5HLT - chains A and D of the 3 polymer chains in the assembly; structure by X-ray diffraction, 2.67 A resolution.

Chain A:
Name: Restriction endonuclease R.BpuJI
Organism: Bacillus pumilus
UniProt: A3FMN7 (A3FMN7_BACPU); residue numbers follow UniProt; this construct covers 1-285
Sequence (288 residues; numbered -2 to 285; the number before each row is that of its first residue; numbers below 1 keep their minus sign (Gly-2 is residue -2)):
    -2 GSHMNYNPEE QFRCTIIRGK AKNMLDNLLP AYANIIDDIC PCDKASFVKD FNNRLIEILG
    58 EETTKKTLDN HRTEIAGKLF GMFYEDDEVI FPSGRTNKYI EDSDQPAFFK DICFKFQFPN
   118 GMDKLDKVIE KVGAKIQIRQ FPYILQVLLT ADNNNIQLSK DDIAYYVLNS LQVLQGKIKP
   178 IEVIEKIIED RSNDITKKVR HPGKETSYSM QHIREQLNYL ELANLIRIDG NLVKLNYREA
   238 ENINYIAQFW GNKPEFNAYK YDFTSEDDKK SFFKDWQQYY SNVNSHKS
Disordered / not traced: -2 to 1, 280-285
Construct notes: expression tag (-2 to 0)

Chain D:
Molecule: 12-nt DNA strand
Sequence (12 nucleotides; each row starts with the number of its first residue):
   201 TCCACGGGTA XC
Modified residues: YPE (4-[8-(4-hydroxybut-1-yn-1-yl)pyren-1-yl]but-3-yn-1-yl dihydrogen phosphate) at position 211

How chain A and chain D interact:
Residue-residue contacts (27):
  Arg15(A) - DA204(D)  base contact
  Gly16(A) - DA204(D)  base contact
  Lys17(A) - DA204(D)  phosphate contact
  Lys17(A) - DC205(D)  phosphate contact
  Lys17(A) - DG206(D)  hydrogen bond to the base
  Ala18(A) - DA204(D)  phosphate contact
  Lys19(A) - DC203(D)  salt bridge to the phosphate
  Lys19(A) - DA204(D)  hydrogen bond to the phosphate
  Asn20(A) - DC203(D)  hydrogen bond to the phosphate
  Asn20(A) - DA204(D)  hydrogen bond to the phosphate
  Thr61(A) - DG206(D)  hydrogen bond to the phosphate
  Lys63(A) - DG207(D)  hydrogen bond to the base
  Lys63(A) - DG208(D)  hydrogen bond to the base
  Thr64(A) - DC205(D)  phosphate contact
  Thr64(A) - DG206(D)  hydrogen bond to the phosphate
  Asn67(A) - DG206(D)  hydrogen bond to the base
  Asn67(A) - DG207(D)  hydrogen bond to the base
  His68(A) - DC205(D)  salt bridge to the phosphate
  Asp123(A) - DA210(D)  sugar contact
  Asp123(A) - YPE_211(D)
  Lys157(A) - DC202(D)  salt bridge to the phosphate
  Ser204(A) - DC203(D)  base contact
  Gln208(A) - DC203(D)  base contact
  Gln208(A) - DA204(D)  hydrogen bond to the base
  Arg211(A) - DC202(D)  salt bridge to the phosphate
  Arg211(A) - DC203(D)  salt bridge to the phosphate
  Asn215(A) - DC203(D)  hydrogen bond to the phosphate
Interface residues without a listed pair, chain A (24 interface residues in all): Leu56, Glu59, Thr60, Glu71, Thr203, Met207, Glu212
Interface residues without a listed pair, chain D (10 interface residues in all): DT201

In short:
24 residues of chain A face 10 of chain D across their interface; the contacts include 12 hydrogen bonds and 5
salt bridges. Among the polar pairs are Lys17(A)-DG206(D), Lys63(A)-DG207(D) and Lys63(A)-DG208(D).
Chain A is Restriction endonuclease R.BpuJI (Bacillus pumilus) and chain D is a 12-nt DNA strand; the
structure, Crystal structure of pyrene- and phenanthrene-modified DNA in complex with the BpuJ1 endonuclease
binding domain, was determined by X-ray diffraction together with 5HNF and 5HNH from the same study.
